Entry 3I5G (X-ray diffraction, 2.60 A resolution); this record covers chains A and B of the 3 polymer chains in the assembly.

== Chain A ==
Protein: Myosin heavy chain isoform A
Organism: Loligo pealei
UniProtKB: O44934 (O44934_LOLPE); numbering as in UniProt (aligned over 1-839)
Amino-acid sequence (839 residues; numbered 1 to 839; the number before each row is that of its first residue):
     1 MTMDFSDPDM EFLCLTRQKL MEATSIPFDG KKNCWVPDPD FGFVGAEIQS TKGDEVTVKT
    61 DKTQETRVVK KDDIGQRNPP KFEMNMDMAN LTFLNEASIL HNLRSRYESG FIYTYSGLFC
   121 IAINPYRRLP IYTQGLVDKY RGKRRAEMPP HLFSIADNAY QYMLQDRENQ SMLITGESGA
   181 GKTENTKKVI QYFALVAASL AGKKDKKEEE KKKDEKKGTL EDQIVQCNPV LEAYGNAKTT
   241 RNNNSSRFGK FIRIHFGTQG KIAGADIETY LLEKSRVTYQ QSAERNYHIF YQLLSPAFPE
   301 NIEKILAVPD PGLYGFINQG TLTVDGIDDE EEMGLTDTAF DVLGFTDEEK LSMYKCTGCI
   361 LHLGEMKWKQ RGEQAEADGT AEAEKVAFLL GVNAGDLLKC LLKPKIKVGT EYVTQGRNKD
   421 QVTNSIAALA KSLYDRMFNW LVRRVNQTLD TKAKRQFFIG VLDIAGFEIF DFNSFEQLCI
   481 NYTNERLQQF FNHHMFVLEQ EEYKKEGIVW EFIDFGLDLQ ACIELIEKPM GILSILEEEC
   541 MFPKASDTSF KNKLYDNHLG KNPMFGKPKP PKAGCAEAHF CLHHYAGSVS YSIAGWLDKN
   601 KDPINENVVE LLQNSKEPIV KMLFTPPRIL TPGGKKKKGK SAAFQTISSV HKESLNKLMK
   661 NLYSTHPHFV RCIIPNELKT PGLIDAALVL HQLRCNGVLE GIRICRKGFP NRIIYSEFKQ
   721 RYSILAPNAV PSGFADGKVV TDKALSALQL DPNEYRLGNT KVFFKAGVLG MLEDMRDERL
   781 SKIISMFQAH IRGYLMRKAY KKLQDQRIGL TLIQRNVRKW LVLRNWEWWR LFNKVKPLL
Disordered / not traced: 203-216, 626-642
Sequence notes: conflict Lys238 (Glu in O44934), Ala744 (Val in O44934)
From the paper describing this entry:
  - contacts within the chain: Arg247-Glu468 (salt bridge)

== Chain B ==
Protein: Myosin regulatory light chain LC-2, mantle muscle
Organism: Todarodes pacificus
UniProtKB: P08052 (MLR_TODPA); residues 1-153 here = UniProt positions 1-153
Amino-acid sequence (153 residues; numbered 1 to 153; the number before each row is that of its first residue):
     1 AEEAPRRVKL SQRQMQELKE AFTMIDQDRD GFIGMEDLKD MFSSLGRVPP DDELNAMLKE
    61 CPGQLNFTAF LTLFGEKVSG TDPEDALRNA FSMFDEDGQG FIPEDYLKDL LENMGDNFSK
   121 EEIKNVWKDA PLKNKQFNYN KMVDIKGKAE DED
Disordered / not traced: 1-6, 152-153
Curated features (UniProtKB/Swiss-Prot):
  - binding site (Ca(2+)): Asp26, Asp28, Asp30, Asp37
  - modified residue: Ala1 (Blocked amino end (Ala))

== Chain A / chain B interface ==
Contacting residue pairs (66; chain A residue first):
  Asp805(A) with Met93(B)
  Gln806(A) with Met93(B), hydrogen bond (side chain-backbone); Phe94(B)
  Gly809(A) with Ala90(B); Met93(B)
  Leu810(A) with Phe94(B); Leu110(B); Met114(B); Gly115(B)
  Leu812(A) with Asp82(B); Leu87(B); Ala90(B), hydrophobic
  Ile813(A) with Ala90(B); Phe91(B), hydrophobic
  Gln814(A) with Leu111(B); Met114(B), hydrogen bond (side chain-backbone); Gly115(B); Asp116(B), hydrogen bond (side chain-backbone); Asn117(B); Phe118(B)
  Arg815(A) with Asp82(B), salt bridge
  Asn816(A) with Gly80(B); Thr81(B); Asp82(B), hydrogen bond (side chain-backbone); Leu87(B); Lys146(B), hydrogen bond (backbone-side chain)
  Val817(A) with Phe118(B), hydrophobic; Val126(B), hydrophobic; Lys146(B)
  Arg818(A) with Asp116(B), hydrogen bond (side chain-backbone); Asn117(B), hydrogen bond (side chain-backbone); Phe118(B); Glu122(B), salt bridge
  Lys819(A) with Glu76(B), hydrogen bond (side chain-backbone); Ser79(B)
  Trp820(A) with Asp129(B); Ile145(B); Lys146(B)
  Leu821(A) with Asn125(B)
  Leu823(A) with Glu76(B)
  Arg824(A) with Asn125(B)
  Trp826(A) with Glu60(B), hydrogen bond; Leu73(B); Phe74(B), hydrophobic; Glu76(B); Lys77(B)
  Trp828(A) with Met57(B), hydrophobic; Glu60(B); Phe70(B), hydrophobic
  Trp829(A) with Lys77(B); Lys146(B); Gly147(B)
  Leu831(A) with Phe42(B), hydrophobic; Met57(B), hydrophobic
  Phe832(A) with Glu17(B); Lys77(B)
  Asn833(A) with Gly147(B), hydrogen bond (side chain-backbone)
  Lys834(A) with Leu45(B); Arg47(B)
  Val835(A) with Ala21(B); Met24(B)
  Lys836(A) with Glu17(B), hydrogen bond (side chain-backbone); Leu18(B); Ala21(B)
  Leu838(A) with Met24(B)
  Leu839(A) with Glu20(B)
Other interface residues (no listed pair), chain A (28 interface residues in all): Glu827
Other interface residues (no listed pair), chain B (45 interface residues in all): Leu38, Ser44, Leu65, Ala86, Tyr106, Met142, Lys148

== Summary ==
28 residues of chain A and 45 residues of chain B are in contact, with 11 hydrogen bonds and 2 salt bridges.
Polar contacts include Arg815(A)-Asp82(B), Arg818(A)-Glu122(B) and Gln806(A)-Met93(B). From UniProt: 4
Ca2+-binding residues on chain B. From the paper: contacts within the chain involving Arg247(A) and Glu468(A).
Here chain A is Myosin heavy chain isoform A (Loligo pealei) and chain B is Myosin regulatory light chain
LC-2, mantle muscle (Todarodes pacificus). Entry 3I5G (Crystal structure of rigor-like squid myosin S1) was
determined by X-ray diffraction, deposited together with 2EC6, 2OS8, 2OTG, 3I5F, 3I5H and 3I5I.
